Entry 4CRX (X-ray diffraction, 2.20 A resolution); this record covers chains D and B of the 4 polymer chains in the assembly.

== Chain D ==
Molecule: 35 NUCLEOTIDE CRE RECOGNITION SITE (35-nt DNA)
Sequence (35 nucleotides; each row starts with the number of its first residue):
     1 TATAACTTCG TATAGCATAT GCTATACGAA GTTAT

== Chain B ==
Name: Protein (cre recombinase)
Organism: Enterobacteria phage P1
Reference sequence: P06956 (RECR_BPP1); residues 20-341 here correspond to UniProt positions 1-322 (UniProt number = residue number - 19)
Sequence (322 residues; row label = number of the first residue in the row):
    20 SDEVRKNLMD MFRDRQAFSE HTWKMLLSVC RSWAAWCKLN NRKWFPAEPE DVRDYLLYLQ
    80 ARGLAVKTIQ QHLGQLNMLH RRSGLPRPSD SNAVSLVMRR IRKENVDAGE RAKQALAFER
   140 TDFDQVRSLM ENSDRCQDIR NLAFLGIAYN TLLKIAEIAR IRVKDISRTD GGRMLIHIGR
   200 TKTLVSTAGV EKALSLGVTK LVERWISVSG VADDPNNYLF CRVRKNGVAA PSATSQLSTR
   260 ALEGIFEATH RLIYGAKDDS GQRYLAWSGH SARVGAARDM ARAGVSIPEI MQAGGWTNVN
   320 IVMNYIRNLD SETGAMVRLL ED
Differences from the reference sequence: engineered mutation Lys173 (Arg154 in P06956)
From the paper describing this entry:
  - catalytic residues: Tyr324 (citing earlier work)
  - mutagenesis - Y324F: abolished catalytic activity (citing earlier work)
  - binding site for 35 NUCLEOTIDE CRE RECOGNITION SITE (35-nt DNA) (chain D): Lys86
  - catalytic residues: His289, Arg292, Trp315 (by similarity / conservation)
  - catalytic residues: Lys201
  - mutagenesis - R173K: abolished catalytic activity

== How chain D and chain B interact ==
Residue-residue contacts - 47 pairs, chain D then chain B:
  DT18(D) - Arg121(B)  salt bridge to the phosphate
  DA19(D) - Arg118(B)  phosphate contact
  DA19(D) - Arg121(B)  salt bridge to the phosphate
  DT20(D) - Arg106(B)  salt bridge to the phosphate
  DT20(D) - Ser108(B)  phosphate contact
  DG21(D) - Arg100(B)  phosphate contact
  DG21(D) - Arg106(B)  salt bridge to the phosphate
  DC22(D) - Thr41(B)  sugar contact
  DC22(D) - Met97(B)  phosphate contact
  DC22(D) - Arg100(B)  salt bridge to the phosphate
  DC22(D) - Arg101(B)  salt bridge to the phosphate
  DT23(D) - Phe37(B)  phosphate contact
  DT23(D) - Ser38(B)  hydrogen bond to the phosphate
  DT23(D) - Thr41(B)  hydrogen bond to the phosphate
  DT23(D) - Gln90(B)  hydrogen bond to the base
  DT23(D) - Gln94(B)  base contact
  DT23(D) - Lys201(B)  base contact
  DA24(D) - Ser38(B)  hydrogen bond to the phosphate
  DA24(D) - His40(B)  base contact
  DA24(D) - Met44(B)  base contact
  DA24(D) - Thr200(B)  phosphate contact
  DA24(D) - Lys201(B)  sugar contact
  DT25(D) - His40(B)  base contact
  DT25(D) - Lys173(B)  phosphate contact
  DT25(D) - Ile174(B)  phosphate contact
  DT25(D) - Ala175(B)  hydrogen bond to the phosphate
  DT25(D) - Glu262(B)  sugar contact
  DT25(D) - His289(B)  sugar contact
  DA26(D) - Ile174(B)  phosphate contact
  DA26(D) - Glu262(B)  phosphate contact
  DA26(D) - Arg282(B)  hydrogen bond to the sugar
  DA26(D) - Tyr283(B)  sugar contact
  DA26(D) - Ser287(B)  hydrogen bond to the phosphate
  DA26(D) - Gly288(B)  hydrogen bond to the phosphate
  DA26(D) - His289(B)  hydrogen bond to the phosphate
  DC27(D) - Arg259(B)  base contact
  DC27(D) - Glu262(B)  base contact
  DC27(D) - Arg282(B)  phosphate contact
  DC27(D) - Tyr283(B)  hydrogen bond to the phosphate
  DC27(D) - Ser287(B)  phosphate contact
  DG28(D) - Arg259(B)  hydrogen bond to the base
  DG28(D) - Lys276(B)  salt bridge to the phosphate
  DA29(D) - Arg259(B)  base contact
  DT33(D) - Arg243(B)  hydrogen bond to the base
  DA34(D) - Arg243(B)  hydrogen bond to the sugar
  DT35(D) - Lys244(B)  hydrogen bond to the base
  DT35(D) - Asn245(B)  phosphate contact
Also at the interface, not in a pair above, chain B (38 interface residues in all): Ala36, Lys86, Gln89, Asn96, Ala134, Arg199, Gln281, Leu284

== In short ==
Chain D and chain B form an interface of 15 and 38 residues respectively, with 14 hydrogen bonds and 7 salt
bridges. Polar pairs include DT23(D)-Gln90(B), DG28(D)-Arg259(B) and DT33(D)-Arg243(B). From the paper:
catalytic residues Tyr324(B), His289(B) and Arg292(B) among others; Y324F and R173K of chain B abolish
catalytic activity.
Chain D is 35 NUCLEOTIDE CRE RECOGNITION SITE (35-nt DNA) and chain B is Protein (cre recombinase)
(Enterobacteria phage P1); the structure, Asymmetric DNA-bending in the cre-loxp site-specific recombination
synapse, was determined by X-ray diffraction together with 5CRX from the same study.
